PDB entry 5M6H | X-ray diffraction, 2.50 A resolution | chain A

# Chain A
Protein: E3 ubiquitin-protein ligase XIAP
Source organism: Homo sapiens
Notes: EC 6.3.2.-; engineered mutation(s): Deletion 1-248,deletion 355-497, insertion 240 MGSSHHHHHHSSGLVPRGSH
UniProtKB: P98170 (XIAP_HUMAN); numbering as in UniProt (aligned over 249-354)
Chain sequence (127 residues; each row starts with the number of its first residue):
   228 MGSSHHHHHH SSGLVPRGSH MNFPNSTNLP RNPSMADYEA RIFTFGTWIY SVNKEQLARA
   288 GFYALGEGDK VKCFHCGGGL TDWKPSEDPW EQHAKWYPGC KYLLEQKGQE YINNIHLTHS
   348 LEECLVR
Unresolved in the structure: 228-247, 352-354
Construct notes: initiating methionine (228); expression tag (229-248)
Metal / ion sites: Na+ near Phe272 (its only coordinating residue here); Zn2+: Cys300, Cys303, His320, Cys327
Small-molecule neighbours: 7J6 (1-[3,3-dimethyl-6-(phenylmethyl)-2H-pyrrolo[3,2-b]pyridin-1-yl]-2-[(2R,5R)-5-methyl-2-morpholin-4-ylcarbonyl-piperazin-4-ium-1-yl]ethanone): Leu292, Lys297, Val298, Lys299, Gly306, Leu307, Thr308, Asp309, Trp310, Lys311, Glu314, Gln319, Trp323, Tyr324

# Overview
Chain A binds compound 7J6. Cys300, Cys303, His320 and Cys327 coordinate Zn2+.
Chain A is E3 ubiquitin-protein ligase XIAP (Homo sapiens); the structure, Small Molecule inhibitors of IAP,
was determined by X-ray diffraction together with 5M6E, 5M6F, 5M6L, 5M6M and 5M6N from the same study.
